Entry 5KSI (X-ray diffraction, 1.80 A resolution); this record covers chains A and C of the 4 polymer chains in the assembly.

# Chain A (and C)
Name: Hemoglobin subunit alpha
Source organism: Homo sapiens
Notes: chain C of this document is another copy of the same molecule, construct and numbering; everything in this record applies to it too
UniProt: P69905 (HBA_HUMAN); residues 1-141 here correspond to UniProt positions 2-142 (UniProt number = residue number + 1)
Sequence (141 residues; numbered 1 to 141; the number before each row is that of its first residue):
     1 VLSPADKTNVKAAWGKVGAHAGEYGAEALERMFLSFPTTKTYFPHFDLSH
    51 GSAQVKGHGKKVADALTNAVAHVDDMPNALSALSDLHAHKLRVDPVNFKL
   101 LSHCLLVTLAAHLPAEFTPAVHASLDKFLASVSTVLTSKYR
Curated features (UniProtKB/Swiss-Prot):
  - binding site (O2): H58
  - binding site (heme b): H87
  - site: T8, N9 (Microbial infection: Cleavage), K11 (Not glycated), A13, W14 (Microbial infection: Cleavage), Y24, G25 (Microbial infection: Cleavage), L29, E30 (Microbial infection: Cleavage), H45, F46 (Microbial infection: Cleavage), D47, L48 (Microbial infection: Cleavage), S52, A53 (Microbial infection: Cleavage), V55, K56 (Microbial infection: Cleavage), K56 (Not glycated), G59, K60 (Microbial infection: Cleavage), K60 (Not glycated), K90 (Not glycated), L91, R92 (Microbial infection: Cleavage), K99 (Not glycated), L106, V107 (Microbial infection: Cleavage), T108, L109 (Microbial infection: Cleavage), V121, H122 (Microbial infection: Cleavage), S133, T134 (Microbial infection: Cleavage)
  - modified residue: S3 (Phosphoserine), K7 (N6-succinyllysine), T8 (Phosphothreonine), K11 (N6-succinyllysine), K16 (N6-acetyllysine), Y24 (Phosphotyrosine), S35 (Phosphoserine), K40 (N6-succinyllysine), S49 (Phosphoserine), S102 (Phosphoserine), T108 (Phosphothreonine), S124 (Phosphoserine), S131 (Phosphoserine), T134 (Phosphothreonine), T137 (Phosphothreonine), S138 (Phosphoserine)
  - glycosylation (N-linked (Glc) (glycation) lysine): K7, K16, K40, K61
Bound ions: heme Fe near H87 (its only coordinating residue here)
Residues lining bound ligands:
  - heme (HEM): M32, T39, Y42, F43, H45, F46, H58, K61, V62, A65, L66, L83, L86, H87, L91, V93, N97, F98, L101, L105, V132, L136
  - sphingosine 1-phosphate (S1P; (2S,3R,4E)-2-amino-3-hydroxyoctadec-4-en-1-yl dihydrogen phosphate), molecule 1: F36, K99, L100, H103
  - sphingosine 1-phosphate (S1P), molecule 2: T41, Y42, F43, P44, H45, K90, L91, R92
What the authors report for this chain:
  - binding site for sphingosine 1-phosphate: F36, T41, P44, H45, K90, R92, K99, H103
  - conformationally variable residues (side-chain flip): K90

# How chain A and chain C interact
Residue-residue contacts - 5 pairs, chain A then chain C:
  D126(A) - R141(C)  salt bridge
  K127(A) - R141(C)  hydrogen bond (side chain-backbone)
  R141(A) - D126(C)  salt bridge
  R141(A) - K127(C)  hydrogen bond (backbone-side chain)
  R141(A) - A130(C)
Other interface residues (no listed pair), chain A (5 interface residues in all): V1, A130
Other interface residues (no listed pair), chain C (6 interface residues in all): V1, S138

# Summary
The interface between chain A and chain C involves 5 residues on one side and 6 on the other, with 2 hydrogen
bonds and 2 salt bridges. Among the polar pairs are D126(A)-R141(C) and K127(A)-R141(C). The paper reports a
binding site for sphingosine 1-phosphate at F36(A), T41(A) and P44(A) among others; conformational variability
at K90(A).
Both chains are Hemoglobin subunit alpha (Homo sapiens). Entry 5KSI (Crystal structure of deoxygenated
hemoglobin in complex with sphingosine phosphate and 2,3-Bisphosphoglycerate) was determined by X-ray
diffraction (same publication as 5KSJ).
